PDB entry 4PU3 | X-ray diffraction, 3.39 A resolution | chains D and Q of the 6 polymer chains in the assembly

[Chain D]
Name: Toxin-antitoxin system antidote transcriptional repressor Xre family
From: Shewanella oneidensis
Reference sequence: Q8EIX4 (Q8EIX4_SHEON); residues 20-97 here correspond to UniProt positions 1-78 (UniProt number = residue number - 19)
Chain sequence (118 residues; row label = number of the first residue in the row; numbers below 1 keep their minus sign (Met-20 is residue -20)):
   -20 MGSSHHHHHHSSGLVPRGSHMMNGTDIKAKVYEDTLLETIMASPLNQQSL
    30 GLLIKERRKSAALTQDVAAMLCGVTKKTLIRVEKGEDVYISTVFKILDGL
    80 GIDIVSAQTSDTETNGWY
Disordered / not traced: -20 to 18, 87-94
Sequence notes: expression tag (-20 to 19)

[Chain Q]
Molecule: Operator DNA
Sequence (26 nucleotides; each row starts with the number of its first residue; numbering starts at 0):
     0 AAAAAGTGTAGATAAGTACACCTAAT
Disordered / not traced: 0

[Chain D / chain Q interface]
Contacting residue pairs - 14 pairs, chain D then chain Q:
  Lys34(D) with DT6(Q), salt bridge to the phosphate
  Arg37(D) with DG5(Q), salt bridge to the phosphate
  Thr43(D) with DA4(Q), phosphate contact; DG5(Q), phosphate contact
  Gln44(D) with DG5(Q), hydrogen bond to the phosphate; DT6(Q), hydrogen bond to the phosphate
  Lys55(D) with DG5(Q), base contact; DT6(Q), hydrogen bond to the base
  Lys56(D) with DT8(Q), base contact; DA9(Q), base contact
  Ile59(D) with DT6(Q), base contact
  Lys63(D) with DT6(Q), salt bridge to the phosphate
  Tyr68(D) with DA14(Q), sugar contact; DG15(Q), sugar contact
Interface residues without a listed pair, chain D (11 interface residues in all): Leu42, Glu62
Interface residues without a listed pair, chain Q (8 interface residues in all): DG7

[In short]
The interface between chain D and chain Q involves 11 residues on one side and 8 on the other; the contacts
include 3 hydrogen bonds and 3 salt bridges. Polar pairs include Lys55(D)-DT6(Q), Gln44(D)-DG5(Q) and
Gln44(D)-DT6(Q).
Here chain D is Toxin-antitoxin system antidote transcriptional repressor Xre family (Shewanella oneidensis)
and chain Q is Operator DNA. Entry 4PU3 (Shewanella oneidensis MR-1 Toxin Antitoxin System HipA, HipB and its
operator DNA complex (space group P212121)) was determined by X-ray diffraction, deposited together with 4PU4,
4PU5, 4PU7 and 4PU8.
